Entry 1A7Q (X-ray diffraction, 2.00 A resolution); this record covers chains L and H.

[Chain L]
Molecule: IGG1-kappa D1.3 fv (light chain)
From: Mus musculus
Notes: fragment: fv fragment; engineered mutation(s): S26G, I29T, E81D, T97S
Chain sequence (106 residues; row label = number of the first residue in the row):
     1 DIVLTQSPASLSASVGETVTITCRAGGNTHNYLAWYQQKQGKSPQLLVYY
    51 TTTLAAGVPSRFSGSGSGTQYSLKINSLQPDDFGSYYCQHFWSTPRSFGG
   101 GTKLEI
Differences from the reference sequence: conflict V3 (Glu in 545862), Y50 (Lys in 545862), T51 (Ala in 545862), T52 (Gln in 545862), A56 (Asp in 545862), R96 (Trp97 in 545862); variant G26 (Ser in 545862), T29 (Ile in 545862), D81 (Glu in 545862), S97 (Thr98 in 545862)
Disulfide bonds: C23-C88

[Chain H]
Molecule: IGG1-kappa D1.3 fv (heavy chain)
From: Mus musculus
Notes: fragment: fv fragment; engineered mutation(s): P240L, D258A, K281E, N283D, L312V
Chain sequence (116 residues; row label = number of the first residue in the row):
   201 QVQLQESGPGLVAPSQSLSITCTVSGFSLTGYGVNWVRQLPGKGLEWLGM
   251 IWGDGNTAYNSALKSRLSISKDNSKSQVFLEMDSLHTDDTARYYCARERD
   301 YRLDYWGQGTTVTVSS
Differences from the reference sequence: variant L240 (Pro172 in 896294), A258 (Asp190 in 896294), E281 (Lys213 in 896294), D283 (Asn215 in 896294)
Disulfide bonds: C222-C295

[Chain L / chain H interface]
Residue-residue contacts - 38 pairs, chain L then chain H:
  D1(L) - S261(H)  hydrogen bond
  Y32(L) - Y301(H)
  Y36(L) - L303(H)  hydrogen bond (side chain-backbone)
  Y36(L) - W306(H)
  Q38(L) - Q239(H)  hydrogen bond
  Q38(L) - Y294(H)  hydrogen bond
  K42(L) - Y294(H)
  K42(L) - Q308(H)
  S43(L) - Y294(H)
  S43(L) - W306(H)
  S43(L) - G307(H)  hydrogen bond (side chain-backbone)
  S43(L) - Q308(H)  hydrogen bond
  P44(L) - L245(H)  hydrophobic
  P44(L) - W306(H)
  L46(L) - R302(H)
  L46(L) - L303(H)
  Y49(L) - Y301(H)
  Y49(L) - R302(H)
  Y87(L) - Q239(H)  hydrogen bond
  Y87(L) - K243(H)
  Y87(L) - G244(H)
  Y87(L) - L245(H)  hydrophobic
  Q89(L) - L303(H)
  F91(L) - E298(H)
  F91(L) - Y301(H)
  F91(L) - R302(H)
  T94(L) - A258(H)
  P95(L) - W247(H)  hydrophobic
  P95(L) - Y259(H)
  P95(L) - S261(H)
  R96(L) - N235(H)  hydrogen bond
  R96(L) - W247(H)
  R96(L) - M250(H)
  R96(L) - W252(H)
  R96(L) - E298(H)  salt bridge
  F98(L) - V237(H)  hydrophobic
  F98(L) - L245(H)
  F98(L) - W247(H)
Interface residues without a listed pair, chain L (19 interface residues in all): G41, S97, G100
Interface residues without a listed pair, chain H (24 interface residues in all): E246, N260, D300, D304

[Overview]
Chain L and chain H form an interface of 19 and 24 residues respectively; the contacts include 8 hydrogen
bonds and 1 salt bridge. Polar contacts include R96(L)-E298(H), D1(L)-S261(H) and Y36(L)-L303(H).
Here chain L is IGG1-kappa D1.3 fv (light chain) and chain H is IGG1-kappa D1.3 fv (heavy chain), both from
Mus musculus. Entry 1A7Q (Fv fragment of mouse monoclonal antibody D1.3 (balb/C, IGG1, K) high affinity
expressed variant containing SER26L->gly ...) was determined by X-ray diffraction.
